Entry 6T0B (electron microscopy, 2.80 A resolution); this record covers chains c and k of the 46 polymer chains in the assembly.

[Chain c]
Protein: Cytochrome c oxidase subunit 3
Source organism: Saccharomyces cerevisiae S288c
Notes: EC 1.9.3.1
UniProt: P00420 (COX3_YEAST); residues 1-269 here = UniProt positions 1-269
Sequence (269 residues; numbered 1 to 269; the number before each row is that of its first residue):
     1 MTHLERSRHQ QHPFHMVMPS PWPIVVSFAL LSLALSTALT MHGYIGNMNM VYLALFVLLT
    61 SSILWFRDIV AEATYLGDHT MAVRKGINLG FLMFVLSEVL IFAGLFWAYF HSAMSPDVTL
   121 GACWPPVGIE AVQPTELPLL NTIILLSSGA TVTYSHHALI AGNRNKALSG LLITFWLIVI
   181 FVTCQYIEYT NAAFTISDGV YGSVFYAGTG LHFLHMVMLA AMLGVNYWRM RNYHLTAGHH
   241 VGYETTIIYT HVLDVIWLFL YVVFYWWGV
Curated features (UniProtKB/Swiss-Prot):
  - natural variant: Val263 (V263T: In strain: D273-10B/A48)

[Chain k]
Protein: Cytochrome c oxidase subunit 6A, mitochondrial
Source organism: Saccharomyces cerevisiae S288c
Notes: EC 1.9.3.1
UniProt: P32799 (COX13_YEAST); numbering as in UniProt (aligned over 10-129)
Sequence (131 residues; numbered 10 to 140; the number before each row is that of its first residue):
    10 ASSLPPNALK PAFGPPDKVA AQKFKESLMA TEKHAKDTSN MWVKISVWVA LPAIALTAVN
    70 TYFVEKEHAE HREHLKHVPD SEWPRDYEFM NIRSKPFFWG DGDKTLFWNP VVNRHIEHDD
   130 GARGSHHHHH H
Disordered / not traced: 10-12, 126-140
Differences from the reference sequence: expression tag (130-140)

[Chain c / chain k interface]
Pairs across the interface (65; chain c residue first):
  Met1(c) - Pro20(k)
  Met1(c) - Ala21(k)  hydrogen bond (backbone-backbone)
  Met1(c) - Phe22(k)  hydrophobic
  Thr2(c) - Ala17(k)
  Thr2(c) - Lys19(k)
  His3(c) - Asn16(k)
  His3(c) - Ala17(k)  hydrogen bond (backbone-backbone)
  His3(c) - Lys19(k)  hydrogen bond (backbone-backbone)
  His3(c) - Pro20(k)
  His3(c) - Ala21(k)
  Leu4(c) - Ala17(k)  hydrogen bond (backbone-backbone)
  Arg6(c) - Phe22(k)
  Thr40(c) - Phe107(k)
  Met41(c) - Lys104(k)  hydrogen bond (backbone-side chain)
  Met41(c) - Phe107(k)  hydrophobic
  Met48(c) - Phe107(k)  hydrophobic
  Thr119(c) - Glu97(k)
  Thr119(c) - Phe98(k)
  Leu120(c) - Phe98(k)  hydrophobic
  Pro126(c) - Phe98(k)  hydrophobic
  Val127(c) - Tyr96(k)
  Val127(c) - Phe98(k)
  Ile129(c) - Met99(k)  hydrophobic
  Gln133(c) - His77(k)
  Glu136(c) - Thr70(k)
  Glu136(c) - Val73(k)
  Glu136(c) - His77(k)
  Leu140(c) - Thr66(k)
  Ile143(c) - Ala62(k)  hydrophobic
  Ile143(c) - Ile63(k)  hydrophobic
  Ser147(c) - Ala59(k)
  Thr153(c) - Trp51(k)
  Tyr154(c) - Trp51(k)  hydrophobic
  Tyr154(c) - Val52(k)  hydrophobic
  Tyr154(c) - Ser55(k)
  His157(c) - Ala44(k)
  His157(c) - Thr47(k)
  His157(c) - Ser48(k)  hydrogen bond (backbone-side chain)
  Ala158(c) - Ser48(k)  hydrogen bond (backbone-side chain)
  Ile160(c) - Ala44(k)  hydrophobic
  Ala161(c) - Glu41(k)
  Ala161(c) - Ala44(k)
  Ala161(c) - Lys45(k)
  Lys166(c) - Ser48(k)
  Tyr186(c) - Phe116(k)  hydrophobic
  Tyr189(c) - Phe116(k)  hydrophobic
  Thr190(c) - Asn118(k)
  Thr190(c) - Val121(k)
  Asn191(c) - Arg81(k)  hydrogen bond
  Asn191(c) - Asn118(k)
  Ala192(c) - Val121(k)
  Ala192(c) - Asn122(k)  hydrogen bond (backbone-side chain)
  Ala193(c) - Val121(k)
  Ala193(c) - Asn122(k)  hydrogen bond (backbone-side chain)
  Thr195(c) - Asn100(k)
  Thr195(c) - Thr114(k)  hydrogen bond
  Ser197(c) - Phe98(k)
  Ser197(c) - Asn100(k)  hydrogen bond (backbone-backbone)
  Ser197(c) - Ile101(k)  hydrogen bond (backbone-backbone)
  Ser197(c) - Arg102(k)  hydrogen bond
  Ser197(c) - Phe106(k)
  Asp198(c) - Phe98(k)
  Asp198(c) - Met99(k)
  Asp198(c) - Asn100(k)  hydrogen bond (side chain-backbone)
  Gly199(c) - Phe98(k)  hydrogen bond (backbone-backbone)
Interface residues without a listed pair, chain c (41 interface residues in all): His42, Gly128, Thr135, Leu137, Ile144, Ala150
Interface residues without a listed pair, chain k (42 interface residues in all): Leu18, Thr40, Asn49, Asn69, Trp117

[In short]
41 residues of chain c face 42 of chain k across their interface, with 16 hydrogen bonds. Polar pairs include
Met41(c)-Lys104(k), His157(c)-Ser48(k) and Ala158(c)-Ser48(k).
Chain c is Cytochrome c oxidase subunit 3 and chain k is Cytochrome c oxidase subunit 6A, mitochondrial, both
from Saccharomyces cerevisiae S288c; the structure, The III2-IV(5B)2 respiratory supercomplex from S.
cerevisiae, was determined by electron microscopy (same publication as 6T15).
